6E14 - chains F and C of the 5 polymer chains in the assembly; structure by electron microscopy, 4.00 A resolution.

Chain F:
Name: Protein FimF
From: Escherichia coli
Reference sequence: P08189 (FIMF_ECOLI); residues 0-154 here correspond to UniProt positions 22-176 (UniProt number = residue number + 22)
Sequence (156 residues; each row starts with the number of its first residue; numbers below 1 keep their minus sign (Met-1 is residue -1)):
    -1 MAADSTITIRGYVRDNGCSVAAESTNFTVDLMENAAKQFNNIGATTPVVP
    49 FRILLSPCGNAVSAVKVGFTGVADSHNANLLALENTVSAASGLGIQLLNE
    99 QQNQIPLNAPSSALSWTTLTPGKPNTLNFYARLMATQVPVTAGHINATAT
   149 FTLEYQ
Not modelled in the structure: -1 to 0
Construct notes: initiating methionine (-1)
Disulfide bonds: Cys16-Cys56
UniProt features mapped onto this chain:
  - site: Tyr153 (Required for stability and transport)

Chain C:
Name: Chaperone protein FimC
From: Escherichia coli
Reference sequence: P31697 (FIMC_ECOLI); residues -35 to 205 here correspond to UniProt positions 1-241 (UniProt number = residue number + 36)
Sequence (241 residues; numbered -35 to 205; the number before each row is that of its first residue; numbers below 1 keep their minus sign (Met-35 is residue -35)):
   -35 MSNKNVNVRKSQEITFCLLAGILMFMAMMVAGRAEAGVALGATRVIYPAG
    15 QKQEQLAVTNNDENSTYLIQSWVENADGVKDGRFIVTPPLFAMKGKKENT
    65 LRILDATNNQLPQDRESLFWMNVKAIPSMDKSKLTENTLQLAIISRIKLY
   115 YRPAKLALPPDQAAEKLRFRRSANSLTLINPTPYYLTVTELNAGTRVLEN
   165 ALVPPMGESTVKLPSDAGSNITYRTINDYGALTPKMTGVME
Not modelled in the structure: -35 to 0

Interface between chain F and chain C:
Pairs across the interface (48):
  Tyr10(F) - Tyr193(C)
  Arg12(F) - Gly5(C)
  Arg12(F) - Ala6(C)
  Asp13(F) - Gly5(C)
  Asn14(F) - Leu4(C)
  Cys16(F) - Val2(C)
  Ser17(F) - Gly1(C)  hydrogen bond (side chain-backbone)
  Ser17(F) - Val2(C)  hydrogen bond (side chain-backbone)
  Val18(F) - Gly1(C)  hydrogen bond (backbone-backbone)
  Val18(F) - Ile107(C)  hydrophobic
  Glu21(F) - Leu105(C)
  Ser22(F) - Leu103(C)
  Thr23(F) - Thr102(C)
  Thr23(F) - Leu103(C)  hydrogen bond (backbone-backbone)
  Asn24(F) - Glu100(C)  hydrogen bond
  Asn24(F) - Asn101(C)
  Asn24(F) - Thr102(C)
  Phe25(F) - Asn101(C)  hydrogen bond (backbone-backbone)
  Phe25(F) - Leu103(C)  hydrophobic
  Ile51(F) - Leu105(C)  hydrophobic
  Ala59(F) - Gly194(C)
  Trp114(F) - Glu163(C)
  Trp114(F) - Asn164(C)  hydrogen bond
  His142(F) - Asn101(C)
  Ile143(F) - Asn101(C)  hydrogen bond (backbone-side chain)
  Asn144(F) - Asn101(C)  hydrogen bond
  Ala145(F) - Leu103(C)
  Thr146(F) - Leu103(C)
  Ala147(F) - Gln104(C)
  Ala147(F) - Leu105(C)
  Ala147(F) - Ala106(C)  hydrogen bond (backbone-backbone)
  Thr148(F) - Ala106(C)
  Thr148(F) - Ile108(C)
  Phe149(F) - Ala106(C)  hydrogen bond (backbone-backbone)
  Phe149(F) - Ile107(C)
  Phe149(F) - Ile108(C)
  Thr150(F) - Ile108(C)
  Thr150(F) - Arg110(C)
  Leu151(F) - Ile108(C)  hydrogen bond (backbone-backbone)
  Leu151(F) - Arg110(C)  hydrogen bond (backbone-backbone)
  Glu152(F) - Trp84(C)
  Glu152(F) - Arg110(C)
  Tyr153(F) - Arg110(C)  hydrogen bond (backbone-backbone)
  Gln154(F) - Arg8(C)
  Gln154(F) - Lys112(C)  hydrogen bond (backbone-side chain)
  Gln154(F) - Thr151(C)
  Gln154(F) - Thr153(C)
  Gln154(F) - Asn164(C)
Also at the interface, not in a pair above, chain F (31 interface residues in all): Ala19, Ala62, Ser113
Also at the interface, not in a pair above, chain C (29 interface residues in all): Ala3, Thr7, Asn25, Ser109, Ile111

In short:
31 residues of chain F and 29 residues of chain C are in contact, with 15 hydrogen bonds. Among the polar
pairs are Ser17(F)-Gly1(C), Ser17(F)-Val2(C) and Asn24(F)-Glu100(C).
Here chain F is Protein FimF and chain C is Chaperone protein FimC, both from Escherichia coli. Entry 6E14
(Handover mechanism of the growing pilus by the bacterial outer membrane usher FimD) was determined by
electron microscopy, deposited together with 6E15.
